2HHE - chains A and B of the 4 polymer chains in the assembly; structure by X-ray diffraction, 2.20 A resolution.

[Chain A]
Molecule: Hemoglobin (deoxy) (alpha chain)
Organism: Homo sapiens
Reference sequence: P69905 (HBA_HUMAN); residues 1-141 here = UniProt positions 1-141
Amino-acid sequence (141 residues; each row starts with the number of its first residue):
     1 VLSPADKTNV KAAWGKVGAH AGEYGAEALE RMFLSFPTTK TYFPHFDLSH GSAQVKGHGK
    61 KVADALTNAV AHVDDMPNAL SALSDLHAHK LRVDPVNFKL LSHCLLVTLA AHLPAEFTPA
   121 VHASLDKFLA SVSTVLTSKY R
Metal / ion sites: heme Fe near His87 (its only coordinating residue here)
Small-molecule neighbours: heme (HEM): Met32, Thr39, Tyr42, Phe43, His45, Phe46, His58, Lys61, Val62, Ala65, Leu66, Leu83, Leu86, His87, Leu91, Val93, Asn97, Phe98, Leu101, Val132, Leu136
UniProt features mapped onto this chain:
  - site: Lys61 (Not glycated)
  - natural variant: Asp6 (A6D: In J-Toronto; this construct carries the variant), Ala13 (A13D: In J-Paris 1/J-Aljezur), Glu27 (A27E: In Shenyang; this construct carries the variant), Lys61 (K61N: In Zambia; deletion: In Clinic), Asp64 (A64D: In Pontoise; this construct carries the variant), Asp75 (D75A: In Lille; D75G: In Chapel Hill; D75N: In G-Pest), Ala111 (A111D: In Petah Tikva)

[Chain B]
Molecule: Hemoglobin (deoxy) (beta chain)
Organism: Homo sapiens
Reference sequence: P68871 (HBB_HUMAN); residue numbers follow UniProt; this construct covers 3-146
Amino-acid sequence (145 residues; numbered 1 to 146; 1 number in that range is skipped by the numbering (no residue carries it; nothing is unmodelled there); the number before each row is that of its first residue):
     1 M
     3 LTPEEKSAVT ALWGKVNVDE VGGEALGRLL VVYPWTQRFF ESFGDLSTPD AVMGNPKVKA
    63 HGKKVLGAFS DGLAHLDNLK GTFATLSELH CDKLHVDPEN FRLLGNVLVC VLAHHFGKEF
   123 TPPVQAAYQK VVAGVANALA HKYH
Metal / ion sites: heme Fe near His92 (its only coordinating residue here)
Small-molecule neighbours: heme (HEM): Leu31, Thr38, Phe41, Phe42, His63, Lys66, Val67, Ala70, Phe71, Phe85, Leu88, Leu91, His92, Leu96, Val98, Asn102, Phe103, Leu106, Val137, Leu141
UniProt features mapped onto this chain:
  - natural variant: Leu3 (H3L: In Graz; this construct carries the variant), Glu7 (E7A: In G-Makassar; E7K: In Hb C; E7Q: In Machida; E7V: In SKCA), Lys8 (E8K: In G-Siriraj; this construct carries the variant), Val11 (A11V: In Iraq-Halabja; this construct carries the variant), Gly16 (W16G: In Randwick; this construct carries the variant), Val23 (E23V: In D-Granada; this construct carries the variant), Gly24 (V24G: In Miyashiro; this construct carries the variant), Gly25 (G25D: In Moscva; G25R: In Riverdale-Bronx; G25V: In Savannah), Leu32 (L32P: In Yokohama), Val33 (L33V: In Muscat; this construct carries the variant), Arg40 (Q40R: In Tianshui; this construct carries the variant), Phe42 (F42Y: In Mequon; deletion: In Bruxelles), 11 further natural variant entries in UniProt

[Interface between chain A and chain B]
Contacting residue pairs (37; chain A residue first):
  Arg31(A) - Phe122(B)  hydrogen bond (side chain-backbone)
  Arg31(A) - Thr123(B)
  Arg31(A) - Pro124(B)
  Arg31(A) - Gln127(B)  hydrogen bond
  Leu34(A) - Pro124(B)  hydrophobic
  Leu34(A) - Ala128(B)
  Ser35(A) - Gln127(B)
  Ser35(A) - Ala128(B)
  Ser35(A) - Gln131(B)
  Phe36(A) - Gln131(B)
  His103(A) - Asn108(B)
  His103(A) - Gln127(B)  hydrogen bond
  His103(A) - Gln131(B)  hydrogen bond
  Leu106(A) - Cys112(B)  hydrophobic
  Val107(A) - Val111(B)  hydrophobic
  Val107(A) - Ala115(B)  hydrophobic
  Val107(A) - Phe122(B)  hydrophobic
  Val107(A) - Gln127(B)
  Ala110(A) - Cys112(B)
  Ala110(A) - Ala115(B)
  Ala110(A) - His116(B)
  Ala111(A) - Ala115(B)
  Ala111(A) - Gly119(B)
  Leu113(A) - His116(B)
  Pro114(A) - His116(B)  hydrogen bond (backbone-side chain)
  Phe117(A) - Arg30(B)  hydrogen bond (backbone-side chain)
  Phe117(A) - His116(B)  hydrogen bond (backbone-side chain)
  Thr118(A) - Arg30(B)  hydrogen bond (backbone-side chain)
  Pro119(A) - Arg30(B)
  Pro119(A) - Val33(B)
  Pro119(A) - Met55(B)  hydrophobic
  His122(A) - Arg30(B)  hydrogen bond
  His122(A) - Val34(B)
  His122(A) - Cys112(B)
  Ala123(A) - Val34(B)
  Asp126(A) - Val34(B)
  Asp126(A) - Tyr35(B)  hydrogen bond
Interface residues without a listed pair, chain A (20 interface residues in all): Glu30, Cys104, Ala120
Interface residues without a listed pair, chain B (20 interface residues in all): Pro51, Lys120, Pro125

[In short]
Chain A and chain B each contribute 20 residues to their interface, with 10 hydrogen bonds. Polar pairs
include Arg31(A)-Phe122(B), Arg31(A)-Gln127(B) and His103(A)-Gln127(B). Chain A binds heme. Ligands of chain
B: heme.
Here chain A is Hemoglobin (deoxy) (alpha chain) and chain B is Hemoglobin (deoxy) (beta chain), both from
Homo sapiens. Entry 2HHE (Oxygen affinity modulation by the N-termini of the beta chains in human and bovine
hemoglobin) was determined by X-ray diffraction.
